PDB entry 7SOM | electron microscopy, 3.70 A resolution | chains DG and i of the 200 polymer chains in the assembly

== Chain DG ==
Molecule: Tubulin beta
Organism: Chlamydomonas reinhardtii
UniProtKB: P04690 (TBB_CHLRE); residue numbers follow UniProt; this construct covers 1-443
Amino-acid sequence (443 residues; each row starts with the number of its first residue):
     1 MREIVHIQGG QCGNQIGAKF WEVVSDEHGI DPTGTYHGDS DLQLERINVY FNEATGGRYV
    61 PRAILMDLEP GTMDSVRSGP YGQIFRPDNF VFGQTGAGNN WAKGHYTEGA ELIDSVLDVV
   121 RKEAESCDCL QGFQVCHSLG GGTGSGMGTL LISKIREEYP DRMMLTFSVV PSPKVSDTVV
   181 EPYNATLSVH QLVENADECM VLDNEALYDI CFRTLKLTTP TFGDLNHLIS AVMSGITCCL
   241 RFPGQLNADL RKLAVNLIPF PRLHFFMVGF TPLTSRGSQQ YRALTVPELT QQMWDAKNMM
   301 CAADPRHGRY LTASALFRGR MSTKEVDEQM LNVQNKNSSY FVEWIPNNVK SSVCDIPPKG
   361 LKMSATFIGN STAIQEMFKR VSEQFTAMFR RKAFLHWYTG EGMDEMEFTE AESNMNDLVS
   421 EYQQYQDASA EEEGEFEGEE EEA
Disordered / not traced: 428-443
Curated features (UniProtKB/Swiss-Prot):
  - binding site (GTP): Gln11, Glu69, Ser138, Gly142, Thr143, Gly144, Asn204, Asn226
  - binding site (Mg(2+)): Glu69

== Chain i ==
Molecule: Unknown protein
Organism: Chlamydomonas reinhardtii
UniProtKB: A8HNF2; residue numbers follow UniProt; this construct covers 1-758
Amino-acid sequence (758 residues; each row starts with the number of its first residue):
     1 MATYEPPRSP GSRRVRRHAM GVSNASSIDE CEASSSARST VTLIQSGRLV RLQPHERPTD
    61 SVARETRTED RPIVDKVHDK LFKAHRERFV HKVLRSYAQD DSGLLTPDQL RSALDRLHTG
   121 LDAAEKDRIV ARVAPAQHGK VHYMDFIRSL ESPQPLGGPG LGVGFPGVTP QRAAAAGTAP
   181 TFWNWQRHKK QHVPGLLEEV REGTFEQAQS DALLTSLMST KLNQYRDKLR LIFRQMDGNR
   241 NSLIDREEFI RGIAKLRINV SKAQVERLFD LCDVDKSGEL DYEEFVNRFE ENGLASAARN
   301 QTRAQPQQPD GAPATVPLAQ SLGLTQDEVA GALSHPMVHE LARSLYGKAS GATSVFVRND
   361 LTRCGQLPVR DMTRCCQALV PGISERQVAA VMAVVDPNSA GGVDYRAFVQ KLTETGVANP
   421 RMLHSAPARG EGFTATGALT RFGEGGSLTA PDALPSAGSR SLSAVGTCRS PGGSGTTVLP
   481 ISAGLGVVLQ PGGTLPPGAV TTRPAADRTS LDDLHDVCVA PFLESLSRAG NNDLPAQHDN
   541 NNNNGGAGGP ATSLPSVTRS IDMGTLSRSA SLPNAHGGSP TRFGGAGGGG GFGGTAAGLS
   601 ATGSKAPTHA TGRFSRFWDR RYADTSHITS VDPCSASYAP SEGTYVRKGW GSGDASSDFL
   661 TYQGADRDQR ARQRQAVAVR TTARSEVEAK LSGLDDASGL DDGRLQVARA TKQRYEERAE
   721 MYDRTRQQHE GGSCIFGRLP PFHEHQLEAA NTPARVFW
Disordered / not traced: 1-38, 134-139, 428-434, 453-485, 531-605, 745-758

== Chain DG / chain i interface ==
Contacting residue pairs (70; chain DG residue first):
  Gln15(DG) - Arg621(i)  hydrogen bond
  Lys19(DG) - Thr625(i)  hydrogen bond
  Glu27(DG) - Tyr645(i)  hydrogen bond (backbone-side chain)
  Asp39(DG) - Ser641(i)  hydrogen bond
  Asp39(DG) - Tyr645(i)
  Ser40(DG) - Tyr645(i)
  Leu42(DG) - Tyr645(i)
  Leu42(DG) - Arg647(i)
  Gln43(DG) - Tyr645(i)  hydrogen bond
  Gly71(DG) - Phe614(i)
  Asp74(DG) - Thr611(i)
  Asp74(DG) - Phe614(i)
  Ser75(DG) - Phe614(i)
  Ser75(DG) - Arg621(i)
  Ser75(DG) - Tyr622(i)  hydrogen bond (backbone-side chain)
  Ser78(DG) - His609(i)  hydrogen bond (backbone-side chain)
  Ser78(DG) - Ala610(i)
  Ser78(DG) - Thr611(i)
  Ser78(DG) - Phe614(i)
  Ser78(DG) - Trp618(i)
  Ser78(DG) - Tyr622(i)  hydrogen bond
  Gly79(DG) - His609(i)
  Gly79(DG) - Trp618(i)
  Gly79(DG) - Tyr622(i)
  Pro80(DG) - Trp618(i)
  Pro80(DG) - Tyr622(i)
  Gln83(DG) - His609(i)  hydrogen bond
  Leu215(DG) - Ile628(i)
  Leu217(DG) - Ile628(i)  hydrophobic
  Asp224(DG) - Thr625(i)
  Asp224(DG) - Ile628(i)
  His227(DG) - Thr625(i)  hydrogen bond
  His227(DG) - Ser626(i)
  His227(DG) - Ile628(i)
  His227(DG) - Thr629(i)
  Gln245(DG) - Phe659(i)
  Phe270(DG) - Thr629(i)
  Arg276(DG) - His627(i)
  Gln279(DG) - Ser630(i)
  Gln279(DG) - Val631(i)
  Gln279(DG) - Asp632(i)
  Gln280(DG) - Asp632(i)
  Gln280(DG) - Cys634(i)
  Arg282(DG) - Ala636(i)
  Leu284(DG) - Ser637(i)
  Arg320(DG) - Gly643(i)  hydrogen bond (side chain-backbone)
  Arg320(DG) - Val646(i)
  Arg320(DG) - Asp658(i)  salt bridge
  Arg320(DG) - Phe659(i)
  Arg320(DG) - Thr661(i)
  Arg320(DG) - Tyr662(i)
  Met321(DG) - Tyr662(i)
  Ser322(DG) - Tyr662(i)
  Asp355(DG) - Thr644(i)
  Asp355(DG) - Lys648(i)  salt bridge
  Asp355(DG) - Phe659(i)
  Ile356(DG) - Thr644(i)
  Ile356(DG) - Tyr645(i)  hydrophobic
  Ile356(DG) - Val646(i)
  Pro357(DG) - Thr644(i)
  Lys359(DG) - Tyr645(i)
  Gly360(DG) - Val631(i)
  Gly360(DG) - Ser637(i)
  Gly360(DG) - Tyr638(i)
  Gly360(DG) - Ala639(i)
  Leu361(DG) - Thr629(i)
  Leu361(DG) - Val631(i)  hydrophobic
  Leu361(DG) - Ser637(i)
  Lys362(DG) - Ala636(i)
  Lys362(DG) - Ser637(i)  hydrogen bond (backbone-backbone)
Interface residues without a listed pair, chain DG (44 interface residues in all): Val76, Arg77, Thr221, Gly223, Leu228, Phe242, Gly244, Leu273, Ala283
Interface residues without a listed pair, chain i (34 interface residues in all): Arg613, Arg620, Ser635

== In short ==
The interface between chain DG and chain i involves 44 residues on one side and 34 on the other; the contacts
include 12 hydrogen bonds and 2 salt bridges. Polar pairs include Arg320(DG)-Asp658(i), Asp355(DG)-Lys648(i)
and Gln15(DG)-Arg621(i).
Here chain DG is Tubulin beta and chain i is Unknown protein, both from Chlamydomonas reinhardtii. Entry 7SOM
(Ciliary C2 central pair apparatus isolated from Chlamydomonas reinhardtii) was determined by electron
microscopy.
